PDB entry 8GBJ | electron microscopy, 3.11 A resolution | chains B and C of the 5 polymer chains in the assembly

Chain B:
Molecule: DNA repair protein RAD51 homolog 2
From: Homo sapiens
Reference sequence: O15315 (RA51B_HUMAN), isoform O15315-1; numbering as in UniProt (aligned over 1-350)
Amino-acid sequence (356 residues; row label = number of the first residue in the row):
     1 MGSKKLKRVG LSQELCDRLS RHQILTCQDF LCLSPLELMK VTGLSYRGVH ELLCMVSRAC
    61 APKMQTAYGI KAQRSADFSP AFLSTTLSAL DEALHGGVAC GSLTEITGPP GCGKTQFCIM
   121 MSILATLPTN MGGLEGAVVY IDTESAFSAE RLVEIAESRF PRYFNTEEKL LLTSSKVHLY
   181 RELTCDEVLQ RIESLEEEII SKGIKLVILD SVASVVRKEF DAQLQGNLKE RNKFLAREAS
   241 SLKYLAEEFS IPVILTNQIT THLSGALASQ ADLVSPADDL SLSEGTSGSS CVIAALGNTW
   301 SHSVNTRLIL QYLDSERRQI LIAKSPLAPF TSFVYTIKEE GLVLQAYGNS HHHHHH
Disordered / not traced: 1-2, 76-356
Construct notes: expression tag (351-356)
Disulfides: Cys-27/Cys-60
Curated features (UniProtKB/Swiss-Prot):
  - binding site (ATP): Gly-108 to Thr-115
  - site: Pro-252, Val-253 (Breakpoint for translocation to form HMGA2-RAD51B)
  - mutagenesis: Pro-326 (P326L: Abolishes interaction with BCR-ABL SH3 domain)

Chain C:
Molecule: DNA repair protein RAD51 homolog 3
From: Homo sapiens
Reference sequence: O43502 (RA51C_HUMAN); residue numbers follow UniProt; this construct covers 1-376
Amino-acid sequence (376 residues; each row starts with the number of its first residue):
     1 MRGKTFRFEM QRDLVSFPLS PAVRVKLVSA GFQTAEELLE VKPSELSKEV GISKAEALET
    61 LQIIRRECLT NKPRYAGTSE SHKKCTALEL LEQEHTQGFI ITFCSALDDI LGGGVPLMKT
   121 TEICGAPGVG KTQLCMQLAV DVQIPECFGG VAGEAVFIDT EGSFMVDRVV DLATACIQHL
   181 QLIAEKHKGE EHRKALEDFT LDNILSHIYY FRCRDYTELL AQVYLLPDFL SEHSKVRLVI
   241 VDGIAFPFRH DLDDLSLRTR LLNGLAQQMI SLANNHRLAV ILTNQMTTKI DRNQALLVPA
   301 LGESWGHAAT IRLIFHWDRK QRLATLYKSP SQKECTVLFQ IKPQGFRDTV VTSACSLQTE
   361 GSLSTRKRSR DPEEEL
Disordered / not traced: 1-8, 68-82, 289-296, 349-376
Ligand contacts:
  - AMP-PNP (ANP; phosphoaminophosphonic acid-adenylate ester), molecule 1: Pro-127, Gly-128, Val-129, Gly-130, Lys-131, Thr-132, Gln-133, Glu-161, Ser-163, Arg-168, Trp-317, Arg-322, Ile-341, Lys-342, Pro-343
  - AMP-PNP (ANP), molecule 2: Gly-306, His-307, Ala-309, Tyr-327, Lys-328, Ser-329, Pro-330, Ser-331, Gln-332, Lys-333, Glu-334
Curated features (UniProtKB/Swiss-Prot):
  - motif: Arg-366 to Arg-370 (Nuclear localization signal)
  - binding site (ATP): Gly-125 to Thr-132
  - modified residue: Ser-20 (Phosphoserine)
  - natural variant: Phe-103 (deletion), Gly-125 (G125V: In BROVCA3), Leu-138 (L138F: In BROVCA3), Asp-159 (D159N: Reduces interaction with BRCA2 and to a lesser extent with PALB2 and RAD51), Gly-162 (G162E: In BROVCA3), Gln-178 (Q178P: In BROVCA3), Arg-258 (R258H: In FANCO), Gly-264 (G264S; G264V), Thr-287 (T287A: In BROVCA3)
  - mutagenesis: Lys-131 (K131A: Significant loss of function; abolishes Holliday junction resolution activity; K131R: Partial loss of function)
From the paper describing this entry:
  - binding site for the 30-nt DNA strand: Ser-256, Thr-259, Ser-304
  - disease-associated variants - R258H, R312W: decreased binding to the 30-nt DNA strand
  - disease-associated variants - R258H, R312W: decreased catalytic activity
  - mutagenesis - K131A: decreased catalytic activity
  - mutagenesis - K131A: unchanged stability

Interface between chain B and chain C:
Pairs across the interface (59; chain B residue first):
  Cys-27(B) with Thr-217(C)
  Gln-28(B) with Asp-215(C); Tyr-216(C), hydrogen bond; Thr-217(C)
  Leu-31(B) with Thr-217(C); Leu-220(C); Tyr-224(C), hydrophobic
  Cys-32(B) with Tyr-216(C), hydrophobic; Leu-257(C); Leu-261(C)
  Pro-35(B) with Tyr-224(C)
  Met-39(B) with Leu-19(C); Pro-21(C)
  Lys-40(B) with Pro-21(C)
  Gly-43(B) with Ser-20(C)
  Leu-44(B) with Ser-20(C), hydrogen bond (backbone-side chain); Pro-21(C)
  Ser-45(B) with Pro-18(C), hydrogen bond (side chain-backbone); Glu-59(C); Ile-63(C)
  Tyr-46(B) with Pro-18(C), hydrogen bond (backbone-backbone)
  Arg-47(B) with Glu-59(C), salt bridge
  Gly-48(B) with Glu-59(C)
  Leu-53(B) with Tyr-224(C)
  Cys-54(B) with Tyr-224(C); Leu-225(C); Asp-228(C)
  Ser-57(B) with Ala-221(C); Leu-225(C)
  Arg-58(B) with Leu-225(C); Asp-228(C), salt bridge
  Cys-60(B) with Glu-218(C); Ala-221(C)
  Ala-61(B) with Glu-218(C); Ala-221(C), hydrophobic; Leu-225(C), hydrophobic
  Pro-62(B) with Arg-212(C); Cys-213(C), hydrophobic; Glu-218(C); Gln-222(C)
  Met-64(B) with Tyr-209(C), hydrophobic; Phe-211(C), hydrophobic; Phe-229(C), hydrophobic
  Gln-65(B) with Tyr-209(C); Tyr-210(C), hydrogen bond (backbone-backbone)
  Thr-66(B) with Leu-205(C); Ser-206(C); Ile-208(C); Tyr-209(C)
  Ala-67(B) with Leu-205(C), hydrogen bond (backbone-backbone); Ile-208(C), hydrogen bond (backbone-backbone)
  Tyr-68(B) with Leu-205(C), hydrogen bond (backbone-backbone); Ser-206(C)
  Ile-70(B) with Val-166(C), hydrophobic; Tyr-210(C), hydrophobic
  Lys-71(B) with Val-166(C); Val-170(C); Leu-201(C)
  Arg-74(B) with Val-166(C)
Interface residues without a listed pair, chain B (29 interface residues in all): Lys-63
Interface residues without a listed pair, chain C (35 interface residues in all): Arg-24, Phe-164, Asp-202, His-207, Arg-260

In short:
Chain B and chain C form an interface of 29 and 35 residues respectively, with 8 hydrogen bonds and 2 salt
bridges. Among the polar pairs are Arg-47(B)/Glu-59(C), Arg-58(B)/Asp-228(C) and Gln-28(B)/Tyr-216(C). The
paper reports a binding site for the 30-nt DNA strand at Ser-256(C), Thr-259(C) and Ser-304(C); R258H, R312W
and K131A of chain C reduce catalytic activity.
Here chain B is DNA repair protein RAD51 homolog 2 and chain C is DNA repair protein RAD51 homolog 3, both
from Homo sapiens. Entry 8GBJ (Cryo-EM structure of a human BCDX2/ssDNA complex) was determined by electron
microscopy (same publication as 8FAZ).
